PDB entry 2C7O | X-ray diffraction, 1.90 A resolution | chains A and C of the 3 polymer chains in the assembly

# Chain A
Molecule: Modification methylase hhai
Organism: Haemophilus haemolyticus
Notes: EC 2.1.1.37
UniProt: P05102 (MTH1_HAEHA); residues 1-327 here = UniProt positions 1-327
Amino-acid sequence (327 residues; numbered 1 to 327; the number before each row is that of its first residue):
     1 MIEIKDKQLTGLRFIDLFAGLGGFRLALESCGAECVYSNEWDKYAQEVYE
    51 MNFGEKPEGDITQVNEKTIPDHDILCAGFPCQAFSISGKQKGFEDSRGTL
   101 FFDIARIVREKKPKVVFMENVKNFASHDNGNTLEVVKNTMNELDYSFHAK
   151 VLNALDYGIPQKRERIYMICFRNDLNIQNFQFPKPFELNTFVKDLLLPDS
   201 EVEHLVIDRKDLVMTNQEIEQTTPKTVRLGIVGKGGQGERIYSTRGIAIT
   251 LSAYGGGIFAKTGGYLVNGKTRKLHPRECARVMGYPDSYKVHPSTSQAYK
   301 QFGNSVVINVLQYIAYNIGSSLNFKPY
Residues lining bound ligands: S-adenosylhomocysteine (SAH): Phe-18, Ala-19, Gly-20, Leu-21, Gly-22, Gly-23, Phe-24, Asn-39, Glu-40, Trp-41, Asp-42, Asp-60, Ile-61, Thr-62, Gly-78, Phe-79, Pro-80, Leu-100, Tyr-285, Asn-304, Ser-305, Val-306
Swiss-Prot annotation at these positions:
  - active site: Cys-81
  - mutagenesis: Cys-81 (C81G: Cells die, loss of methyltransferase activity, binds DNA about 3-fold more tightly ...), Gln-237 (Q237X: Decrease in enzyme activity due to 98%-99% loss of DNA-binding activity. No change in substrate specificity)
From the paper describing this entry:
  - binding site for the 13-nt DNA strand: Ile-86, Arg-240

# Chain C
Molecule: 13-nt DNA strand
Sequence (13 nucleotides; each row starts with the number of its first residue):
   401 TGGATGCGCTGAC
Modified / non-standard residues: 5CM (5-methyl-2'-deoxy-cytidine-5'-monophosphate) at position 407

# Chain A / chain C interface
Residue-residue contacts (31):
  Trp-41(A) with DT401(C), base contact
  Asp-42(A) with DT401(C), sugar contact
  Lys-43(A) with DT401(C), hydrogen bond to the base
  Tyr-44(A) with DG402(C), sugar contact
  Ile-86(A) with DT410(C), base contact; DG411(C), sugar contact
  Ser-87(A) with DG408(C), base contact
  Gln-90(A) with DT410(C), phosphate contact; DG411(C), phosphate contact
  Asn-123(A) with DG411(C), sugar contact
  Ser-126(A) with DA412(C), hydrogen bond to the phosphate
  Arg-209(A) with DG406(C), salt bridge to the phosphate
  Lys-234(A) with 5CM_407(C), salt bridge to the phosphate
  Gly-236(A) with DG408(C), base contact
  Gln-237(A) with 5CM_407(C), hydrogen bond to the base; DG408(C), hydrogen bond to the base
  Glu-239(A) with 5CM_407(C), base contact
  Gly-255(A) with DT405(C), base contact
  Gly-256(A) with DT405(C), base contact; DG406(C), base contact; 5CM_407(C), base contact
  Gly-257(A) with DT405(C), sugar contact; DG406(C), hydrogen bond to the base; 5CM_407(C), base contact
  Ile-258(A) with DT405(C), phosphate contact
  Ala-260(A) with DT405(C), base contact
  Lys-261(A) with DT405(C), base contact
  Ser-294(A) with DG403(C), hydrogen bond to the phosphate
  Ser-296(A) with DG403(C), hydrogen bond to the phosphate; DA404(C), phosphate contact
  Gln-297(A) with DG403(C), hydrogen bond to the phosphate
Interface residues without a listed pair, chain A (25 interface residues in all): Lys-122, Lys-300

# Summary
25 residues of chain A and 11 residues of chain C are in contact; the contacts include 8 hydrogen bonds and 2
salt bridges. Among the polar pairs are Lys-43(A)/DT401(C), Gln-237(A)/5CM_407(C) and Gln-237(A)/DG408(C).
Ligands of chain A: S-adenosylhomocysteine. The paper reports a binding site for the 13-nt DNA strand at
Ile-86(A) and Arg-240(A).
Chain A is Modification methylase hhai (Haemophilus haemolyticus) and chain C is a 13-nt DNA strand; the
structure, HhaI DNA methyltransferase complex with 13mer oligonucleotide containing 2-aminopurine adjacent to
the target base (PCGC:GMGC) and ..., was determined by X-ray diffraction together with 2C7P, 2C7Q and 2C7R
from the same study.
